Entry 8X06 (electron microscopy, 3.24 A resolution); this record covers chains C and B of the 4 polymer chains in the assembly.

== Chain C ==
Protein: Insulin-like growth factor I
Organism: Homo sapiens
UniProt: P05019 (IGF1_HUMAN); residues -47 to 147 here correspond to UniProt positions 1-195 (UniProt number = residue number + 48)
Amino-acid sequence (195 residues; row label = number of the first residue in the row; numbers below 1 keep their minus sign (Met-47 is residue -47)):
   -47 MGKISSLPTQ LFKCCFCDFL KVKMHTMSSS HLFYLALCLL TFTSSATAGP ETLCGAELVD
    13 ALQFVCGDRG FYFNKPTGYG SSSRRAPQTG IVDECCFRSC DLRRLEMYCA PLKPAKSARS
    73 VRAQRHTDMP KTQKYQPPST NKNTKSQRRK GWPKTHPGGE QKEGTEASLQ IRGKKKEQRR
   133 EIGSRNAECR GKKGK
Unresolved in the structure: -47 to 3, 27-40, 64-147
Disulfide bonds: Cys6-Cys48, Cys18-Cys61, Cys47-Cys52

== Chain B ==
Protein: Isoform Short of Insulin receptor
Organism: Homo sapiens
UniProt: P06213 (INSR_HUMAN), isoform P06213-2; residues 164-1533 here correspond to UniProt positions 1-1370 (UniProt number = residue number - 163)
Amino-acid sequence (1370 residues; row label = number of the first residue in the row):
   164 MATGGRRGAA AAPLLVAVAA LLLGAAGHLY PGEVCPGMDI RNNLTRLHEL ENCSVIEGHL
   224 QILLMFKTRP EDFRDLSFPK LIMITDYLLL FRVYGLESLK DLFPNLTVIR GSRLFFNYAL
   284 VIFEMVHLKE LGLYNLMNIT RGSVRIEKNN ELCYLATIDW SRILDSVEDN YIVLNKDDNE
   344 ECGDICPGTA KGKTNCPATV INGQFVERCW THSHCQKVCP TICKSHGCTA EGLCCHSECL
   404 GNCSQPDDPT KCVACRNFYL DGRCVETCPP PYYHFQDWRC VNFSFCQDLH HKCKNSRRQG
   464 CHQYVIHNNK CIPECPSGYT MNSSNLLCTP CLGPCPKVCH LLEGEKTIDS VTSAQELRGC
   524 TVINGSLIIN IRGGNNLAAE LEANLGLIEE ISGYLKIRRS YALVSLSFFR KLRLIRGETL
   584 EIGNYSFYAL DNQNLRQLWD WSKHNLTITQ GKLFFHYNPK LCLSEIHKME EVSGTKGRQE
   644 RNDIALKTNG DQASCENELL KFSYIRTSFD KILLRWEPYW PPDFRDLLGF MLFYKEAPYQ
   704 NVTEFDGQDA CGSNSWTVVD IDPPLRSNDP KSQNHPGWLM RGLKPWTQYA IFVKTLVTFS
   764 DERRTYGAKS DIIYVQTDAT NPSVPLDPIS VSNSSSQIIL KWKPPSDPNG NITHYLVFWE
   824 RQAEDSELFE LDYCLKGLKL PSRTWSPPFE SEDSQKHNQS EYEDSAGECC SCPKTDSQIL
   884 KELEESSFRK TFEDYLHNVV FVPRPSRKRR SLGDVGNVTV AVPTVAAFPN TSSTSVPTSP
   944 EEHRPFEKVV NKESLVISGL RHFTGYRIEL QACNQDTPEE RCSVAAYVSA RTMPEAKADD
  1004 IVGPVTHEIF ENNVVHLMWQ EPKEPNGLIV LYEVSYRRYG DEELHLCVSR KHFALERGCR
  1064 LRGLSPGNYS VRIRATSLAG NGSWTEPTYF YVTDYLDVPS NIAKIIIGPL IFVFLFSVVI
  1124 GSIYLFLRKR QPDGPLGPLY ASSNPEYLSA SDVFPCSVYV PDEWEVSREK ITLLRELGQG
  1184 SFGMVYEGNA RDIIKGEAET RVAVKTVNES ASLRERIEFL NEASVMKGFT CHHVVRLLGV
  1244 VSKGQPTLVV MELMAHGDLK SYLRSLRPEA ENNPGRPPPT LQEMIQMAAE IADGMAYLNA
  1304 KKFVHRDLAA RNCMVAHDFT VKIGDFGMTR DIYETDYYRK GGKGLLPVRW MAPESLKDGV
  1364 FTTSSDMWSF GVVLWEITSL AEQPYQGLSN EQVLKFVMDG GYLDQPDNCP ERVTDLMRMC
  1424 WQFNPKMRPT FLEIVNLLKD DLHPSFPEVS FFHSEENKAP ESEELEMEFE DMENVPLDRS
  1484 SHCQREEAGG RDGGSSLGFK RSYEEHIPYT HMNGGKKNGR ILTLPRSNPS
Unresolved in the structure: 164-319, 323-514, 537-540, 565-566, 582-585, 620, 635-645, 709-718, 731-735, 763-768, 782-880, 908-1533
UniProt features mapped onto this chain:
  - region: Glu896 to Phe904 (Insulin-binding), Tyr1162 (Important for interaction with IRS1, SHC1 and STAT5B)
  - site: Phe229 (Insulin-binding)
  - modified residue: Ser563 (Phosphoserine), Tyr564 (Phosphotyrosine), Ser570 (Phosphoserine), Tyr1162 (Phosphotyrosine)
  - glycosylation (N-linked (GlcNAc...) asparagine): Asn206, Asn215, Asn268, Asn301, Asn405, Asn445, Asn485, Asn527, Asn587, Asn608, Asn704, Asn796, Asn814, Asn861
Disulfide bonds: Cys625-Cys658

== Interface between chain C and chain B ==
Residue-residue contacts - 32 pairs, chain C then chain B:
  Thr4(C) - Pro685(B)
  Cys6(C) - Pro685(B)
  Cys6(C) - Asp686(B)
  Cys6(C) - Phe687(B)
  Cys6(C) - Arg688(B)
  Gly7(C) - Phe687(B)
  Gly7(C) - Glu896(B)
  Gly7(C) - His900(B)
  Glu9(C) - Arg729(B)  salt bridge
  Leu10(C) - His900(B)
  Val11(C) - His900(B)
  Val11(C) - Phe904(B)  hydrophobic
  Leu14(C) - Phe904(B)  hydrophobic
  Arg21(C) - Arg907(B)
  Phe23(C) - Phe904(B)  hydrophobic
  Tyr24(C) - Arg907(B)
  Asn26(C) - Val905(B)
  Gly42(C) - Asn901(B)
  Ile43(C) - His900(B)
  Ile43(C) - Asn901(B)
  Ile43(C) - Phe904(B)  hydrophobic
  Val44(C) - Asp897(B)
  Val44(C) - His900(B)
  Val44(C) - Asn901(B)  hydrogen bond (backbone-side chain)
  Cys48(C) - Arg688(B)
  Phe49(C) - Asp897(B)
  Met59(C) - Arg907(B)  hydrogen bond (backbone-side chain)
  Tyr60(C) - Phe904(B)  hydrophobic
  Tyr60(C) - Val905(B)
  Tyr60(C) - Pro906(B)
  Cys61(C) - Arg907(B)
  Pro63(C) - Arg907(B)
Other interface residues (no listed pair), chain C (23 interface residues in all): Thr41, Asp45, Arg56

== Summary ==
23 residues of chain C face 13 of chain B across their interface; the contacts include 2 hydrogen bonds and 1
salt bridge. Polar pairs include Glu9(C)-Arg729(B), Val44(C)-Asn901(B) and Met59(C)-Arg907(B).
Chain C is Insulin-like growth factor I and chain B is Isoform Short of Insulin receptor, both from Homo
sapiens; the structure, Cryo-EM structure of the IR/IGF-I complex, conformation 1, was determined by electron
microscopy.
